8Z3J - chain A; structure by X-ray diffraction, 1.52 A resolution.

Chain A:
Protein: Activator of 90 kDa heat shock protein ATPase homolog 1
From: Homo sapiens
Reference sequence: O95433 (AHSA1_HUMAN); residue numbers follow UniProt; this construct covers 204-335
Amino-acid sequence (132 residues; numbered 204 to 335; the number before each row is that of its first residue):
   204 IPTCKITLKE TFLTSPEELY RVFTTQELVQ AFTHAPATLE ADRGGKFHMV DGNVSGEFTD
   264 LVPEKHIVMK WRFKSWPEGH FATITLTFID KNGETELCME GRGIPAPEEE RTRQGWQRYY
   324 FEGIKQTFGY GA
Swiss-Prot annotation at these positions:
  - modified residue: Lys212 (N6-acetyllysine), Tyr223 (Phosphotyrosine), Ser258 (Phosphoserine)
Ligand contacts: Benzbromarone (R75; [3,5-bis(bromanyl)-4-oxidanyl-phenyl]-(2-ethyl-1-benzofuran-3-yl)methanone): Phe235, Thr236, Val253, Asn256, Val257, Trp274, Phe276, Arg314, Gly318, Tyr322, Tyr323
Reported in the primary citation:
  - binding site for Benzbromarone: Phe235, Thr236, Val253, Asn256, Val257, Trp274, Phe276, Arg314, Tyr322, Tyr323
  - conformationally variable residues: Gln320, Arg321, Tyr322

Summary:
Ligands of chain A: Benzbromarone. From the paper: a binding site for Benzbromarone at Phe235, Thr236 and
Val253 among others; conformational variability at Gln320, Arg321 and Tyr322.
Chain A is Activator of 90 kDa heat shock protein ATPase homolog 1 (Homo sapiens); the structure,
Benzbromarone interferes with the interaction between Hsp90 and Aha1 by interacting with both of them, was
determined by X-ray diffraction, deposited together with 8Z3H.
